Entry 6SWD (electron microscopy, 3.20 A resolution); this record covers chains 2 and R of the 19 polymer chains in the assembly.

== Chain 2 ==
Molecule: 16S ribosomal RNA
From: Pyrococcus abyssi GE5
Sequence (1044 nucleotides; row label = number of the first residue in the row; note: 453 numbers in that range are skipped by the numbering (no residue carries them; nothing is unmodelled there)):
    13 AUUCXGGUUG AUCCUGCCGG AGGCCACUGC UAUGGGGGUC XGACUAAGCC AUGCGAGUCA
    73 AGGGGGCGUC CCUUCUGGGA CGCCACCGGC GGACGGCUCA GUAACACGUC GGUAACCUAC
   133 CCUCGGGAGG GGGAUAACCC CGGGAAACUG GGGCUAAUCC CCCAUAGGCC UGGGGUACUG
   193 GAAGGUCCCC AGGCCGAAAG GGAGCCGUAA GGCUCCGCCC GAGGAUGGGC CGGCGGCXGA
   253 UUAGGUAGUU GGUGGGGUAA CGGCCCACCA AGCXGAAGAU CGGUACGGGC XGUGAGAGCG
   313 GGAGCCXGGA GAUGGACACU GAGACACGGG UCCAGGCCCU ACGGGGCGCA GCAGGCGCGA
   373 XACCUCXGCA AUGCGGGAAA CXGCGACGGG GGGACCCCCA GUGCCGUGCC UCUGGCACGG
   433 CUUUUCCGGA GUGUAAAAAG CUCCGGGAAU AAGGGCUGGG CAAGGCXGGU GGCAGCCGCC
   493 GCGGUAAUAC CGGCGGCCXG AGUGGUGGCC ACUAUUAUUG GGCCUAAAGC GGCXGUAGCC
   553 GGGCCCGUAA GUCCCUGGCG AAAUCCCACG GCUCAACXGU GGGGCUCGCU GGGGAUACUG
   613 CGGGCCUUGG GACXGGGAGA GGCXGGGGGU ACCCCXGGGG UAGGGGUGAA AUCCUAUAAU
   673 CCCGGGGGGA CCGCCAGUGG CGAAGGCGCC XGGCUGGAAC GGGUCXGACG GUGAGGGCXG
   733 AAGGCCAGGG GAGCGAACXG GAUUAGAUAC CCGGGUAGUC CUGGCUGUAA AGGAUGCGGG
   793 CUAGGUGUCG GGCGAGCUUC GAGCUCGCCC GGUGCXGUAG GGAAGCXGUU AAGCCXGCXG
   853 CCUGGGGAGU ACGGCXGCAA GGCUGAAACU UAAAGGAAUU GGCGGGGGAG
  1356 CCUGCUCCUU GCACACACCG CCXGUCACUC CACCCGAGCG GGGCCUAGGU GAGGCCCGAU
  1416 CUCCUUCGGG AGGUCGGGUC GAGCCUAGGC UCCGUGAGGG GGGAGAAGUC GUAACAAGGU
  1476 AGCXGUAGGG GAACCUACGG CUCGAUCACC UCCU
Modified residues: 4AC (N(4)-acetylcytidine-5'-monophosphate) at position 17, 4AC (N(4)-acetylcytidine-5'-monophosphate) at position 53, LHH ([(2R,3R,4R,5R)-5-(4-acetamido-2-oxidanylidene-pyrimidin-1-yl)-4-methoxy-3-oxidanyl-oxolan-2-yl]methyl dihydrogen phosphate) at position 250, 4AC (N(4)-acetylcytidine-5'-monophosphate) at position 286, 4AC (N(4)-acetylcytidine-5'-monophosphate) at position 303, 4AC (N(4)-acetylcytidine-5'-monophosphate) at position 319, A2M (2'-O-methyladenosine 5'-(dihydrogen phosphate)) at position 373, 4AC (N(4)-acetylcytidine-5'-monophosphate) at position 379, 4AC (N(4)-acetylcytidine-5'-monophosphate) at position 394, 4AC (N(4)-acetylcytidine-5'-monophosphate) at position 479, 4AC (N(4)-acetylcytidine-5'-monophosphate) at position 511, 4AC (N(4)-acetylcytidine-5'-monophosphate) at position 546, 4AC (N(4)-acetylcytidine-5'-monophosphate) at position 590, 4AC (N(4)-acetylcytidine-5'-monophosphate) at position 626, 4AC (N(4)-acetylcytidine-5'-monophosphate) at position 636, 4AC (N(4)-acetylcytidine-5'-monophosphate) at position 648, 4AC (N(4)-acetylcytidine-5'-monophosphate) at position 703, 4AC (N(4)-acetylcytidine-5'-monophosphate) at position 718, 4AC (N(4)-acetylcytidine-5'-monophosphate) at position 731, 4AC (N(4)-acetylcytidine-5'-monophosphate) at position 751, 4AC (N(4)-acetylcytidine-5'-monophosphate) at position 828, 4AC (N(4)-acetylcytidine-5'-monophosphate) at position 839, 4AC (N(4)-acetylcytidine-5'-monophosphate) at position 848, 4AC (N(4)-acetylcytidine-5'-monophosphate) at position 851, 4AC (N(4)-acetylcytidine-5'-monophosphate) at position 868, OMC (o2'-methylycytidine-5'-monophosphate) at position 1376, 5HM (5-(hydroxymethyl)cytidine 5'-(dihydrogen phosphate)) at position 1378, UR3 (3-methyluridine-5'-monophoshate) at position 1467, 6MZ (N6-methyladenosine-5'-monophosphate) at position 1469, 4AC (N(4)-acetylcytidine-5'-monophosphate) at position 1479, MA6 (6N-dimethyladenosine-5'-monophoshate) at position 1487, MA6 (6N-dimethyladenosine-5'-monophoshate) at position 1488
Ion coordination: Mg2+ site 1 near G28 (its only coordinating residue here); Mg2+ site 2 near C39 (its only coordinating residue here); Mg2+ site 3 near C106 (its only coordinating residue here); Mg2+ site 4: A112, G113, C298; Mg2+ site 5 near A148 (its only coordinating residue here); Mg2+ site 6: A474, A475; Mg2+ site 7: A539, A540; Mg2+ site 8: G554, G555; Mg2+ site 9 near A574 (its only coordinating residue here); Mg2+ site 10: C584, C586; Mg2+ site 11 near A587 (its only coordinating residue here); Mg2+ site 12 near G591 (its only coordinating residue here); 4 more Mg2+ sites not listed

== Chain R ==
Molecule: 30S ribosomal protein S17
From: Pyrococcus abyssi (strain GE5 / Orsay)
UniProtKB: Q9V1U5 (RS17_PYRAB); numbering as in UniProt (aligned over 1-113)
Sequence (113 residues; each row starts with the number of its first residue):
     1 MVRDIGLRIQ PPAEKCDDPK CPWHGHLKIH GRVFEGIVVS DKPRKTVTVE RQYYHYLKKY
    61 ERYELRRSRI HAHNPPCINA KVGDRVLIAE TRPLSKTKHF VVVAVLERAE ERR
Not modelled in the structure: 1, 111-113
Ion coordination: Zn2+: Cys21, His24, Cys77

== Interface between chain 2 and chain R ==
Pairs across the interface (65; chain 2 residue first):
  C122(2) - Arg32(R)  hydrogen bond to the base
  G123(2) - Glu90(R)  base contact
  G124(2) - His30(R)  hydrogen bond to the sugar
  U125(2) - His30(R)  sugar contact
  A126(2) - Lys28(R)  base contact
  A126(2) - His30(R)  sugar contact
  A127(2) - His30(R)  salt bridge to the phosphate
  A127(2) - Arg92(R)  base contact
  A127(2) - Pro93(R)  base contact
  G193(2) - Ile5(R)  hydrogen bond to the base
  G193(2) - Gly6(R)  sugar contact
  G193(2) - Ile29(R)  hydrogen bond to the base
  A194(2) - Arg3(R)  hydrogen bond to the sugar
  A194(2) - Ile5(R)  sugar contact
  A195(2) - Lys28(R)  phosphate contact
  G196(2) - His26(R)  salt bridge to the phosphate
  G196(2) - Lys28(R)  salt bridge to the phosphate
  G196(2) - Arg92(R)  hydrogen bond to the base
  C243(2) - His99(R)  phosphate contact
  G244(2) - His99(R)  phosphate contact
  G244(2) - Phe100(R)  sugar contact
  G245(2) - Arg32(R)  base contact
  G245(2) - Phe34(R)  sugar contact
  C246(2) - Tyr53(R)  sugar contact
  C246(2) - Ser68(R)  phosphate contact
  G247(2) - His55(R)  phosphate contact
  G247(2) - Arg66(R)  salt bridge to the phosphate
  G248(2) - His55(R)  salt bridge to the phosphate
  G248(2) - Arg66(R)  salt bridge to the phosphate
  U262(2) - Lys96(R)  salt bridge to the phosphate
  G263(2) - Arg44(R)  hydrogen bond to the sugar
  G263(2) - Thr46(R)  phosphate contact
  G263(2) - Ser95(R)  hydrogen bond to the phosphate
  G263(2) - Lys96(R)  phosphate contact
  G263(2) - Thr97(R)  hydrogen bond to the phosphate
  G263(2) - Lys98(R)  phosphate contact
  G264(2) - Arg44(R)  sugar contact
  G264(2) - Ser95(R)  phosphate contact
  G264(2) - Lys98(R)  salt bridge to the phosphate
  U265(2) - Lys20(R)  salt bridge to the phosphate
  U265(2) - Lys45(R)  salt bridge to the phosphate
  C273(2) - Arg92(R)  sugar contact
  C273(2) - Pro93(R)  hydrogen bond to the sugar
  G274(2) - Pro93(R)  sugar contact
  G274(2) - Ser95(R)  hydrogen bond to the sugar
  G274(2) - Lys96(R)  sugar contact
  C276(2) - Lys96(R)  phosphate contact
  C281(2) - Arg44(R)  hydrogen bond to the base
  G284(2) - Lys42(R)  sugar contact
  G284(2) - Pro43(R)  phosphate contact
  C285(2) - Ser40(R)  hydrogen bond to the phosphate
  C285(2) - His71(R)  phosphate contact
  4AC_286(2) - His71(R)  salt bridge to the phosphate
  G287(2) - Arg69(R)  salt bridge to the phosphate
  A289(2) - Leu65(R)  base contact
  A289(2) - Arg67(R)  base contact
  G310(2) - Lys58(R)  phosphate contact
  G310(2) - Lys59(R)  phosphate contact
  C311(2) - Lys59(R)  salt bridge to the phosphate
  A529(2) - Lys59(R)  salt bridge to the phosphate
  U530(2) - Lys59(R)  hydrogen bond to the base
  U530(2) - Tyr60(R)  sugar contact
  U530(2) - Arg62(R)  hydrogen bond to the sugar
  U564(2) - Tyr63(R)  phosphate contact
  C599(2) - Lys58(R)  sugar contact
Interface residues without a listed pair, chain 2 (39 interface residues in all): U261, G275, A282, A288
Interface residues without a listed pair, chain R (46 interface residues in all): Asp4, Gly25, Thr48, Arg51, Glu61, Ile70, His73, Leu94

== In short ==
39 residues of chain 2 and 46 residues of chain R are in contact, with 15 hydrogen bonds and 14 salt bridges.
Among the polar pairs are C122(2)-Arg32(R), G193(2)-Ile5(R) and G193(2)-Ile29(R). A112(2), G113(2) and C298(2)
coordinate Mg2+ site 4.
Chain 2 is 16S ribosomal RNA (Pyrococcus abyssi GE5) and chain R is 30S ribosomal protein S17 (Pyrococcus
abyssi (strain GE5 / Orsay)); the structure, IC2 body model of cryo-EM structure of a full archaeal ribosomal
translation initiation complex devoid of ..., was determined by electron microscopy.
